5B0N - chain A; structure by X-ray diffraction, 1.80 A resolution.

== Chain A ==
Molecule: E3 ubiquitin-protein ligase ipaH9.8
Source organism: Shigella flexneri
Notes: EC 6.3.2.-
UniProt: Q8VSC3 (IPA9_SHIFL); residue numbers follow UniProt; this construct covers 22-244
Amino-acid sequence (224 residues; each row starts with the number of its first residue):
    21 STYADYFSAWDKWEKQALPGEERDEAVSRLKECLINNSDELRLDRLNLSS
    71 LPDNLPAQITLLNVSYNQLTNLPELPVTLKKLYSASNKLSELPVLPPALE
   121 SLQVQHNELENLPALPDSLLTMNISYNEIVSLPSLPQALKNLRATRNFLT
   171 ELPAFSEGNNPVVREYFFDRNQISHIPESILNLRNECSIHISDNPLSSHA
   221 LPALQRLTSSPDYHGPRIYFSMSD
Unresolved in the structure: 176-181
Differences from the reference sequence: expression tag (21)
UniProt features mapped onto this chain:
  - region: S243, D244 (Linker)
  - site (Sensor for substrate-binding): R166, F187
  - natural variant: P222 (P222Q: In plasmid pWR100, plasmid pWR501, plasmid pSF5 and plasmid pINV_F6_M1382)
  - mutagenesis: L50 (L50A: Abolished ability to bind and ubiquitinate host GBP1; when associated with A-62 and A-83), R62 (R62A: Abolished ability to bind and ubiquitinate host GBP1; when associated with A-50 and A-83), N83 (N83A: Abolished ability to bind and ubiquitinate host GBP1; when associated with A-50 and A-62), Y86 to Q88 (Decreased ability to ubiquitinate host GBP1), H126 (H126A: Decreased ability to ubiquitinate host GBP1; when associated with A-146), Y146 (Y146A: Decreased ability to ubiquitinate host GBP1; when associated with A-126 or A-190), R163 (R163A: Abolishes proteasomal degradation of host proteins; when associated with A-187 and A-210), R166 (R166A: Strongly reduced ability to ubiquitinate host GBP1), F187 (F187A: Abolishes proteasomal degradation of host proteins; when associated with A-163 and A-210), R190 (R190A: Decreased ability to ubiquitinate host GBP1; when associated with A-146), I196 (I196A: Does not affect autoinhibition in absence of substrate; I196D: Reduced autoinhibition in absence of substrate), E198 (E198A: Does not affect autoinhibition in absence of substrate), 4 further mutagenesis entries in UniProt
Reported in the primary citation:
  - specificity-determining residues: R62, K101, R163, R166, R190 (by similarity / conservation)

== In short ==
From UniProt: 18 mutagenesis sites. From the paper: specificity determinants R62, K101 and R163 among others.
Chain A is E3 ubiquitin-protein ligase ipaH9.8 (Shigella flexneri); the structure, Structure of Shigella
effector LRR domain, was determined by X-ray diffraction (same publication as 5B0T).
